6MUF - chains G and L of the 6 polymer chains in the assembly; structure by X-ray diffraction, 2.91 A resolution.

== Chain G ==
Name: Envelope glycoprotein gp160
Source organism: Human immunodeficiency virus 1
Notes: fragment: gp120
UniProtKB: B3UES2 (B3UES2_9HIV1); the construct lacks a stretch of the UniProt sequence and is renumbered around it, so the offset changes along the chain: 31-135 = UniProt 29-133; 153-184 = UniProt 155-186; 189-309 = UniProt 198-318; 312-321 = UniProt 319-328; 3 more segments
Sequence (489 residues; row label = number of the first residue in the row; note: 27 numbers in that range are skipped by the numbering (no residue carries them; nothing is unmodelled there); a row labelled like 135A-135U holds insertion residues (135A, then the next letters in order)):
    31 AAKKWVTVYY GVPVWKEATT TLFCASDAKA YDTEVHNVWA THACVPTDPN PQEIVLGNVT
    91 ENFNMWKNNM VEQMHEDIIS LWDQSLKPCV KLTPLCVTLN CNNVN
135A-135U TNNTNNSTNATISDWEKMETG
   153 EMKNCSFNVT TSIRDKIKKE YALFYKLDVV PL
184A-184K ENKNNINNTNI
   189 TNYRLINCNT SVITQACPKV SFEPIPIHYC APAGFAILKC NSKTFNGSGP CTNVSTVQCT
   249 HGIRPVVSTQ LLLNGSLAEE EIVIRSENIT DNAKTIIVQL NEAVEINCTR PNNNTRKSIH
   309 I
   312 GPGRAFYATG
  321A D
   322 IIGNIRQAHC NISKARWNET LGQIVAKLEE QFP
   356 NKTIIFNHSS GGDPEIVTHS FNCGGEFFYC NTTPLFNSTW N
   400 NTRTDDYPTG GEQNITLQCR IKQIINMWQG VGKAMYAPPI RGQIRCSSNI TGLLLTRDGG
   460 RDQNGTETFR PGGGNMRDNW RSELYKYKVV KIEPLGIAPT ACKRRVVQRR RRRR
Disordered / not traced: 31, 59-64, 135A-135U, 184A-184K, 356, 366-368, 400-410, 458-462, 505-513
Construct notes: conflict Cys501 (Ala505 in B3UES2); expression tag (508-513)
Cystine bridges: Cys54-Cys74, Cys119-Cys205, Cys126-Cys196, Cys131-Cys157, Cys218-Cys247, Cys228-Cys239, Cys296-Cys331, Cys378-Cys445, Cys385-Cys418
Covalently attached groups: glycan linked to Asn88, Asn332; N-acetylglucosamine (NAG) linked to Asn156, Asn160, Asn197, Asn234, Asn262, Asn276, Asn295, Asn301, Asn386, Asn413, Asn448

== Chain L ==
Name: 3H109L Fab light chain
Source organism: Homo sapiens
Notes: engineered mutation(s): E184M, S188M; antibody fragment or engineered binder
Sequence (217 residues; row label = number of the first residue in the row; a row labelled like 67A-67C holds insertion residues (67A, then the next letters in order)):
     3 SVTSYVRPLS VALGETASIS CGRQALGSRA VQWYQHRPGQ APILLIYNNQ DRPSGIPERF
    63 SGTPD
67A-67C INF
    68 GTRATLTISG VEAGDEADYY CHMWDSRS
95A-95C GFS
    96 WSFGGATRLT VLGQPKAAPS VTLFPPSSEE LQANKATLVC LISDFYPGAV TVAWKADSSP
   156 VKAGVETTTP SKQSNNKYAA SSYLSLTPMQ WKMHKSYSCQ VTHEGSTVEK TVAPTECS
Disordered / not traced: 3-5, 211-213
Cystine bridges: Cys23-Cys88, Cys135-Cys194

== Chain G / chain L interface ==
Pairs across the interface - 8 pairs, chain G then chain L:
  Ile322(G) with Arg94(L), hydrogen bond (backbone-side chain)
  Ile323(G) with Phe67C(L), hydrophobic
  Gly324(G) with Leu28(L); Phe67C(L); Arg94(L), hydrogen bond (backbone-side chain)
  Asn325(G) with Gly29(L); Ser30(L), hydrogen bond (side chain-backbone); Ser93(L), hydrogen bond
Also at the interface, not in a pair above, chain G (6 interface residues in all): Asp321A, Ile326

== In short ==
The chain G/chain L interface involves 6 residues from each chain; the contacts include 4 hydrogen bonds.
Polar contacts include Ile322(G)-Arg94(L), Gly324(G)-Arg94(L) and Asn325(G)-Ser30(L). N-acetylglucosamine is
covalently linked to Asn88(G), Asn156(G), Asn160(G), Asn197(G), Asn234(G) and Asn262(G) and 7 more.
Here chain G is Envelope glycoprotein gp160 (Human immunodeficiency virus 1) and chain L is 3H109L Fab light
chain (Homo sapiens). Entry 6MUF (Crystal Structure of HIV-1 B41 SOSIP.664 Prefusion Env Trimer in Complex
with Human Antibodies 3H109L and ...) was determined by X-ray diffraction, deposited together with 6MTJ, 6MTN,
6MU6, 6MU7, 6MU8 and 6MUG.
